Entry 3IWR (X-ray diffraction, 2.57 A resolution); this record covers chain A.

Chain A:
Molecule: Chitinase
From: Oryza sativa Japonica Group
Notes: EC 3.2.1.14; fragment: Chitinase 2, residues 33-340
UniProtKB: Q7DNA1 (Q7DNA1_ORYSJ); residues 33-340 here = UniProt positions 33-340
Amino-acid sequence (309 residues; numbered 32 to 340; the number before each row is that of its first residue):
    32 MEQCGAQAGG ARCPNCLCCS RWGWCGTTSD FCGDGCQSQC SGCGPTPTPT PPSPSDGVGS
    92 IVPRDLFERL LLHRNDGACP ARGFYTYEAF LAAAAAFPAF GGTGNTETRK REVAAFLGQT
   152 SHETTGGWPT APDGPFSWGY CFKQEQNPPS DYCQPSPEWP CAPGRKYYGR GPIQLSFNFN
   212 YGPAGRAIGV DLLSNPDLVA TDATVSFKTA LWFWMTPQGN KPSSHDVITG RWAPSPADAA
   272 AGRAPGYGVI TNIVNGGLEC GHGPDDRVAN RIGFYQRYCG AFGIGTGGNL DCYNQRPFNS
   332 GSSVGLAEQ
Not modelled in the structure: 32-86, 331-340
Construct notes: initiating methionine (32)
Disulfides: C110-C172, C184-C192, C291-C323
Swiss-Prot annotation at these positions:
  - active site: E154 (Proton donor)

In short:
Curated annotation (UniProt) lists active-site residue E154.
Chain A is Chitinase (Oryza sativa Japonica Group); the structure, Crystal structure of class I chitinase from
Oryza sativa L. japonica, was determined by X-ray diffraction, deposited together with 2DKV.
